PDB entry 6KK6 | X-ray diffraction, 1.74 A resolution | chains A and B

Chain A:
Name: Serine protease subunit NS2B
Organism: Zika virus
Notes: EC 3.4.21.91, 3.6.1.15, 3.6.4.13, 2.1.1.56, 2.1.1.57, 2.7.7.48
UniProt: Q32ZE1 (POLG_ZIKV); residues 46-96 here correspond to UniProt positions 1414-1464 (UniProt number = residue number + 1368)
Amino-acid sequence (53 residues; row label = number of the first residue in the row):
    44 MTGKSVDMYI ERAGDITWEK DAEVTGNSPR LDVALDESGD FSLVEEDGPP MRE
Unresolved in the structure: 44-49, 88-96
Sequence notes: initiating methionine (44); expression tag (45)
Ligand contacts: DV0 (1-[(5R,8R,15S,18S)-15,18-bis(4-azanylbutyl)-5-methyl-4,7,14,17,20-pentakis(oxidanylidene)-3,6,13,16,19-pentazabicyclo[20.3.1]hexacosa-1(25),22(26),23-trien-8-yl]guanidine): Gly82, Asp83, Phe84, Ser85
UniProt features mapped onto this chain:
  - region: Ile53 to Pro92 (Interacts with and activates NS3 protease)

Chain B:
Name: NS3 protease
Organism: Zika virus (strain Mr 766)
UniProt: A0A142IX72 (A0A142IX72_ZIKV); residues 1-177 here correspond to UniProt positions 1497-1673 (UniProt number = residue number + 1496)
Amino-acid sequence (178 residues; numbered 0 to 177; the number before each row is that of its first residue; numbering starts at 0):
     0 GSGALWDVPA PKEVKKGETT DGVYRVMTRR LLGSTQVGVG VMQEGVFHTM WHVTKGAALR
    60 SGEGRLDPYW GDVKQDLVSY CGPWKLDAAW DGLSEVQLLA VPPGERAKNI QTLPGIFKTK
   120 DGDIGAVALD YPAGTSGSPI LDKCGRVIGL YGNGVVIKNG SYVSAITQGK REEETPVE
Unresolved in the structure: 0-17, 170-177
Sequence notes: expression tag (0)
Ligand contacts: DV0 (1-[(5R,8R,15S,18S)-15,18-bis(4-azanylbutyl)-5-methyl-4,7,14,17,20-pentakis(oxidanylidene)-3,6,13,16,19-pentazabicyclo[20.3.1]hexacosa-1(25),22(26),23-trien-8-yl]guanidine): His51, Asp75, Asp129, Tyr130, Pro131, Ala132, Ser135, Tyr150, Gly151, Asn152, Gly153, Val154, Val155, Gly159, Ser160, Tyr161
From the paper describing this entry:
  - binding site for DV0: Asp129, Gly159
  - catalytic residues: His51, Asp75, Ser135 (citing earlier work)

Chain A / chain B interface:
Residue-residue contacts (101; chain A residue first):
  Asp50(A) with Met26(B); Thr27(B); Arg28(B), hydrogen bond (backbone-backbone)
  Met51(A) with Val25(B), hydrophobic; Met26(B); Thr27(B); Val52(B); Thr53(B); Ala56(B), hydrophobic; Ala57(B); Leu58(B), hydrophobic; Arg59(B), hydrogen bond (backbone-backbone)
  Tyr52(A) with Arg24(B); Val25(B); Met26(B), hydrogen bond (backbone-backbone); Arg28(B); Ser33(B), hydrogen bond; Arg59(B)
  Ile53(A) with Tyr23(B), hydrophobic; Arg24(B); Met41(B), hydrophobic; Phe46(B), hydrophobic; Leu58(B), hydrophobic; Arg59(B), hydrogen bond (backbone-backbone); Ser60(B); Leu65(B), hydrophobic
  Glu54(A) with Tyr23(B); Arg24(B), hydrogen bond (backbone-backbone); Met26(B)
  Arg55(A) with Thr19(B), hydrogen bond; Asp20(B), hydrogen bond (side chain-backbone); Gly21(B); Val22(B); Tyr23(B)
  Ala56(A) with Val22(B), hydrogen bond (backbone-backbone); Arg24(B); Val100(B), hydrophobic; Ala106(B)
  Gly57(A) with Gly21(B); Val22(B), hydrogen bond (backbone-backbone)
  Asp58(A) with Leu98(B)
  Ile59(A) with Gly21(B); Val22(B); Val40(B), hydrophobic; Leu98(B), hydrophobic; Leu140(B), hydrophobic; Gly144(B)
  Thr60(A) with Asn108(B), hydrogen bond (backbone-side chain); Leu140(B)
  Trp61(A) with Glu94(B); Val95(B); Gln96(B); Gln110(B); Leu140(B); Asp141(B); Lys142(B)
  Glu62(A) with Gln96(B), hydrogen bond (backbone-side chain); Asn108(B)
  Ala65(A) with Gln96(B)
  Glu66(A) with Ile109(B); Gln110(B), hydrogen bond (backbone-backbone)
  Val67(A) with Gln110(B)
  Thr68(A) with Ile109(B); Gln110(B), hydrogen bond (backbone-backbone); Thr111(B), hydrogen bond (backbone-side chain); Leu128(B)
  Gly69(A) with Thr111(B); Ala127(B)
  Asn70(A) with Leu112(B); Ala127(B)
  Ser71(A) with Leu112(B), hydrogen bond (side chain-backbone); Pro113(B); Gly114(B)
  Pro72(A) with Gly114(B); Ile115(B), hydrogen bond (backbone-backbone); Ala127(B)
  Arg73(A) with Ile115(B); Lys117(B)
  Leu74(A) with Ile115(B), hydrogen bond (backbone-backbone); Phe116(B); Lys117(B), hydrogen bond (backbone-backbone); Ile156(B), hydrophobic
  Asp75(A) with Lys117(B)
  Val76(A) with Phe116(B), hydrophobic; Lys117(B), hydrogen bond (backbone-backbone); Thr118(B)
  Leu78(A) with Lys73(B)
  Asp79(A) with Lys73(B)
  Glu80(A) with Lys73(B), salt bridge
  Ser81(A) with Val72(B)
  Gly82(A) with Val72(B); Lys73(B); Asn152(B), hydrogen bond (backbone-side chain)
  Phe84(A) with Phe116(B), hydrophobic; Ile123(B), hydrophobic; Asn152(B); Gly153(B); Val154(B), hydrophobic; Ala164(B), hydrophobic
  Leu86(A) with Val155(B); Ile156(B), hydrophobic
Interface residues without a listed pair, chain A (33 interface residues in all): Ser85
Interface residues without a listed pair, chain B (58 interface residues in all): Val36, Pro138, Val146, Val162

Summary:
Chain A and chain B form an interface of 33 and 58 residues respectively, with 21 hydrogen bonds and 1 salt
bridge. Polar pairs include Glu80(A)-Lys73(B), Tyr52(A)-Ser33(B) and Arg55(A)-Thr19(B). Compound DV0 is bound
between chain A and chain B. From the paper: catalytic residues His51(B), Asp75(B) and Ser135(B); a binding
site for DV0 at Asp129(B) and Gly159(B).
Here chain A is Serine protease subunit NS2B (Zika virus) and chain B is NS3 protease (Zika virus (strain Mr
766)). Entry 6KK6 (Crystal structure of Zika NS2B-NS3 protease with compound 16) was determined by X-ray
diffraction, deposited together with 6KK2, 6KK3, 6KK4, 6KK5 and 6KPQ.
